PDB entry 6FAX | X-ray diffraction, 2.99 A resolution | chains L and R of the 3 polymer chains in the assembly

[Chain L]
Name: Lob 7.4 light chain
From: Homo sapiens
Sequence (214 residues; numbered 1 to 214; the number before each row is that of its first residue):
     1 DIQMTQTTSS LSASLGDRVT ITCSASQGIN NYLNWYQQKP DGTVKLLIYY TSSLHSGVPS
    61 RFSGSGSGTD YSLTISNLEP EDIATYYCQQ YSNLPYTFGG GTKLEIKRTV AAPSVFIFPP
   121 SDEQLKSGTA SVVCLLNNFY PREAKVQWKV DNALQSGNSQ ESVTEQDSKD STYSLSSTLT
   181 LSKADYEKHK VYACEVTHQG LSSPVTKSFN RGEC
Disordered / not traced: 212-214
Cystine bridges: Cys23-Cys88, Cys134-Cys194

[Chain R]
Name: Tumor necrosis factor receptor superfamily member 5
From: Homo sapiens
Reference sequence: P25942 (TNR5_HUMAN); residue numbers follow UniProt; this construct covers 21-193
Sequence (173 residues; numbered 21 to 193; the number before each row is that of its first residue):
    21 EPPTACREKQ YLINSQCCSL CQPGQKLVSD CTEFTETECL PCGESEFLDT WNRETHCHQH
    81 KYCDPNLGLR VQQKGTSETD TICTCEEGWH CTSEACESCV LHRSCSPGFG VKQIATGVSD
   141 TICEPCPVGF FSNVSSAFEK CHPWTSCETK DLVVQQAGTN KTDVVCGPQD RLR
Disordered / not traced: 121-193
Cystine bridges: Cys26-Cys37, Cys38-Cys51, Cys41-Cys59, Cys62-Cys77, Cys83-Cys103, Cys105-Cys119, Cys111-Cys116
What the authors report for this chain:
  - mutagenesis - F54A/T55A: abolished binding to ChiLob 7/4
  - mutagenesis - R27A/E28A: abolished binding to CP870,893
  - mutagenesis - E56A/T57A: abolished binding to SGN40
  - mutagenesis - E56A/T57A: abolished binding to Lob 7/2
  - mutagenesis - G63A/E64A, K94A/G95A: decreased binding to Lob 8/2
  - mutagenesis - D84A/P85A: decreased binding to Lob 7/7

[Interface between chain L and chain R]
Pairs across the interface (16):
  Asn30(L) - Gln42(R)  hydrogen bond
  Asn30(L) - Gln45(R)  hydrogen bond
  Asn31(L) - Gln42(R)
  Tyr32(L) - Glu56(R)
  Tyr32(L) - Thr57(R)  hydrogen bond (side chain-backbone)
  Tyr32(L) - Cys59(R)
  Tyr49(L) - Arg27(R)  hydrogen bond
  Tyr50(L) - Ser39(R)  hydrogen bond
  Tyr50(L) - Gln42(R)
  Tyr50(L) - Trp71(R)
  Tyr91(L) - Thr55(R)
  Tyr91(L) - Glu56(R)
  Ser92(L) - Thr55(R)
  Leu94(L) - Phe54(R)  hydrophobic
  Leu94(L) - Thr55(R)
  Tyr96(L) - Phe54(R)  hydrogen bond (side chain-backbone)
Interface residues without a listed pair, chain R (13 interface residues in all): Lys29, Leu40, Glu53

[Overview]
9 residues of chain L face 13 of chain R across their interface, with 6 hydrogen bonds. Among the polar pairs
are Asn30(L)-Gln42(R), Asn30(L)-Gln45(R) and Tyr32(L)-Thr57(R). The paper reports that G63A/E64A and K94A/G95A
of chain R reduce binding to Lob 8/2; F54A/T55A of chain R abolish binding to ChiLob 7/4; 6 substitutions were
tested in all.
Here chain L is Lob 7.4 light chain and chain R is Tumor necrosis factor receptor superfamily member 5, both
from Homo sapiens. Entry 6FAX (Complex of Human CD40 Ectodomain with Lob 7.4 Fab) was determined by X-ray
diffraction.
